PDB entry 5YU6 | X-ray diffraction, 3.00 A resolution | chains A and E of the 3 polymer chains in the assembly

[Chain A]
Name: Exportin-5
From: Homo sapiens
Reference sequence: Q9HAV4 (XPO5_HUMAN); residue numbers follow UniProt; this construct covers 1-1204
Chain sequence (1204 residues; each row starts with the number of its first residue):
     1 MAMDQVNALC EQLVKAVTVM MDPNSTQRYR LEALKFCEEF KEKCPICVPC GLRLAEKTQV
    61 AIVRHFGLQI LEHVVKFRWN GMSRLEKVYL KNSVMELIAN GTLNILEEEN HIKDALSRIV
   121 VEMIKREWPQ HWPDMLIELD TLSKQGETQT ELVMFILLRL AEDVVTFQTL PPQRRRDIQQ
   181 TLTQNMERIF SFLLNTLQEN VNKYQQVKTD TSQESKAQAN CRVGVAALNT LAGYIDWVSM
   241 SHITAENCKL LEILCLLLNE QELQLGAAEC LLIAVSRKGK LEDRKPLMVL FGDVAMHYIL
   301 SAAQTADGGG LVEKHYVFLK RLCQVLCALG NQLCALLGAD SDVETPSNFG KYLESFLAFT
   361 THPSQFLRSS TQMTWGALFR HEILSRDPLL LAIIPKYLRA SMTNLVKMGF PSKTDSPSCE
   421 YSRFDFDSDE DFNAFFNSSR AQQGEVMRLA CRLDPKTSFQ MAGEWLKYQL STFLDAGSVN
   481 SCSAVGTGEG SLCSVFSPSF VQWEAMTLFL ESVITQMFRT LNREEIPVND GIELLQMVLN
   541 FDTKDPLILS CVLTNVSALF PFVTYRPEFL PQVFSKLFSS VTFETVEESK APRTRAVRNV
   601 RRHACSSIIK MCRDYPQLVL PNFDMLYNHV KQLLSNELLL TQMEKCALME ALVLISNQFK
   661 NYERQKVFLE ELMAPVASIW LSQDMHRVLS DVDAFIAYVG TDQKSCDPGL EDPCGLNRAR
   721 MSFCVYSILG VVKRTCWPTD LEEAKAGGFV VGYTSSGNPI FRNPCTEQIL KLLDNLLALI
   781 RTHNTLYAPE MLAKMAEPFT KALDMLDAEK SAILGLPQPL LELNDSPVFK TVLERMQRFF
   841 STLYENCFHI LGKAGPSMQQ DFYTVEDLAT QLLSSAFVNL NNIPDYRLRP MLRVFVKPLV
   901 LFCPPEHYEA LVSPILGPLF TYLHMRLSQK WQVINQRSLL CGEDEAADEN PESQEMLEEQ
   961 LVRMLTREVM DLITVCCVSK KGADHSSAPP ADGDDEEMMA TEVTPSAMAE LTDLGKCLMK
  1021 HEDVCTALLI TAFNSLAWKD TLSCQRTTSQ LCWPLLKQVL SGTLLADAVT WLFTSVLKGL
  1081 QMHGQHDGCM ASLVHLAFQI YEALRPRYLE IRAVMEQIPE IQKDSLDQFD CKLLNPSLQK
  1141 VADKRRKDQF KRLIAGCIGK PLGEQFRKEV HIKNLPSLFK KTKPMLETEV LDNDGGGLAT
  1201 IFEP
Disordered / not traced: 1-4, 474-490, 705-706, 938-951, 980-1009, 1137-1204
Disulfide bonds: Cys-1044/Cys-1089
Curated features (UniProtKB/Swiss-Prot):
  - region: Thr-641, Gln-642 (Pre-miRNA binding)
  - site (Pre-miRNA binding): Ala-441, Arg-448, Arg-718, Gln-1045
  - modified residue: Ala-2 (N-acetylalanine), Lys-396 (N6-acetyllysine), Ser-826 (Phosphoserine)
  - natural variant: Val-552 (V552I: Found in a patient with nephrotic syndrome; uncertain significance)

[Chain E]
Name: 13-residue peptide
Chain sequence (13 residues; each row starts with the number of its first residue; X marks 13 residues of unknown identity (built as UNK)):
  1305 XXXXXXXXXX XXX

[How chain A and chain E interact]
Interface residues of chain A (facing chain E), 8 residues: Val-1094, Phe-1098, Glu-1102, Met-1115, Ile-1118, Pro-1119, Ile-1121, Phe-1129

[Overview]
Chain A and chain E make no direct contact in this assembly.
Chain A is Exportin-5 (Homo sapiens) and chain E is a 13-residue peptide; the structure, Crystal structure of
exportin-5:RANGTP complex, was determined by X-ray diffraction, deposited together with 5YU7.
